Entry 9EXV (electron microscopy, 3.00 A resolution); this record covers chains C and D of the 6 polymer chains in the assembly.

== Chain C (and D) ==
Name: AlbB
Organism: Nocardiopsis dassonvillei
Notes: chain D of this document is another copy of the same molecule, construct and numbering; everything in this record applies to it too
UniProtKB: D7B1W7 (D7B1W7_NOCDD); residues 1-105 here = UniProt positions 1-105
Amino-acid sequence (105 residues; each row starts with the number of its first residue):
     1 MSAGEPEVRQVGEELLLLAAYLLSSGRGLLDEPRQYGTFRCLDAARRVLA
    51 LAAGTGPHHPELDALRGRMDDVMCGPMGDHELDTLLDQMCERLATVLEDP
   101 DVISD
Unresolved in the structure: 1-6
Reported in the primary citation:
  - catalytic residues: Tyr36 (proposed by the authors, not directly observed)
  - binding site for the ligand FMN: Met77

== How chain C and chain D interact ==
Residue-residue contacts - 83 pairs, chain C then chain D:
  Val8(C) with Thr55(D)
  Arg9(C) with Pro57(D); Asp101(D), hydrogen bond (side chain-backbone)
  Val11(C) with Val11(D), hydrophobic
  Gly12(C) with Gly56(D); Pro57(D)
  Glu13(C) with Pro57(D); Ser104(D), hydrogen bond (side chain-backbone)
  Leu15(C) with Leu15(D), hydrophobic; Val48(D); Leu51(D), hydrophobic; Ala52(D), hydrophobic
  Leu16(C) with Leu49(D), hydrophobic; Ala52(D), hydrophobic; Pro57(D), hydrophobic; Leu62(D), hydrophobic; Val102(D), hydrophobic
  Leu17(C) with Leu97(D), hydrophobic; Ile103(D), hydrophobic
  Leu18(C) with Val48(D), hydrophobic
  Ala19(C) with Val48(D), hydrophobic; Leu49(D), hydrophobic
  Ala20(C) with Leu93(D), hydrophobic
  Leu22(C) with Cys41(D); Ala44(D), hydrophobic; Ala45(D); Val48(D), hydrophobic
  Leu23(C) with Ala45(D), hydrophobic; Met69(D), hydrophobic; Met89(D), hydrophobic; Leu93(D), hydrophobic
  Gly26(C) with Thr38(D); Cys41(D)
  Arg27(C) with Asp83(D), salt bridge; Leu86(D); Asp87(D), salt bridge
  Leu29(C) with Gly37(D)
  Leu30(C) with Gln35(D); Thr38(D); Asp83(D)
  Arg34(C) with Leu29(D), hydrogen bond (side chain-backbone); Leu30(D), hydrogen bond (side chain-backbone); Asp31(D); Glu32(D); Arg34(D)
  Gly37(C) with Leu29(D)
  Thr38(C) with Gly26(D), hydrogen bond (side chain-backbone); Leu29(D); Leu30(D)
  Cys41(C) with Leu22(D); Gly26(D)
  Ala44(C) with Leu22(D)
  Ala45(C) with Leu22(D); Leu23(D), hydrophobic
  Val48(C) with Leu15(D); Leu18(D), hydrophobic; Ala19(D), hydrophobic; Leu22(D), hydrophobic
  Leu49(C) with Ala19(D), hydrophobic
  Ala52(C) with Leu15(D), hydrophobic; Leu16(D), hydrophobic
  Thr55(C) with Val8(D)
  Gly56(C) with Gly12(D)
  Pro57(C) with Arg9(D); Gly12(D); Leu16(D)
  Leu62(C) with Leu16(D), hydrophobic
  Met69(C) with Leu23(D), hydrophobic
  Leu82(C) with Leu30(D)
  Asp83(C) with Arg27(D); Leu30(D)
  Leu86(C) with Leu23(D), hydrophobic
  Asp87(C) with Arg27(D), salt bridge
  Leu93(C) with Ala19(D); Ala20(D); Leu23(D), hydrophobic
  Leu97(C) with Leu16(D), hydrophobic; Leu17(D), hydrophobic; Ala20(D), hydrophobic
  Asp101(C) with Arg9(D), hydrogen bond (backbone-side chain)
  Val102(C) with Glu13(D); Leu16(D), hydrophobic
  Ile103(C) with Leu17(D), hydrophobic
Other interface residues (no listed pair), chain C (45 interface residues in all): Ser25, Leu51, Met89, Cys90, Ser104
Other interface residues (no listed pair), chain D (47 interface residues in all): Glu7, Leu82

== Overview ==
45 residues of chain C and 47 residues of chain D are in contact; the contacts include 6 hydrogen bonds and 3
salt bridges. Polar pairs include Arg27(C)-Asp83(D), Arg27(C)-Asp87(D) and Arg9(C)-Asp101(D). From the paper:
the catalytic residue Tyr36(C); a binding site for the ligand FMN at Met77(C).
Both chains are AlbB (Nocardiopsis dassonvillei). Entry 9EXV (Broad substrate scope C-C oxidation in
cyclodipeptides catalysed by a flavin-dependent filament) was determined by electron microscopy.
